7F64 - chains C and J of the 12 polymer chains in the assembly; structure by electron microscopy, 2.42 A resolution.

== Chain C ==
Molecule: Translation initiation factor eIF-2B subunit beta
Organism: Homo sapiens
UniProt: P49770 (EI2BB_HUMAN); numbering as in UniProt (aligned over 1-351)
Chain sequence (351 residues; numbered 1 to 351; the number before each row is that of its first residue):
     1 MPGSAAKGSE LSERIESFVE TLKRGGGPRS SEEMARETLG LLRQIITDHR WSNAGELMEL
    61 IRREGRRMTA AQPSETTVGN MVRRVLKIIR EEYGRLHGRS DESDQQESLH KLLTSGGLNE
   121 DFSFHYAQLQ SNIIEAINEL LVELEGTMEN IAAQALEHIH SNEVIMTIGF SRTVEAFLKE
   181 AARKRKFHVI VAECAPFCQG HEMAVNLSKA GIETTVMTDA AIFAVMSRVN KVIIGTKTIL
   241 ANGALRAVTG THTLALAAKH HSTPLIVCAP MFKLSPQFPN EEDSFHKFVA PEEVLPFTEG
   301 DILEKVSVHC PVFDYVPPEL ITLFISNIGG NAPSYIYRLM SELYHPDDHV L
Disordered / not traced: 1-7, 100-105, 116-120

== Chain J ==
Molecule: Translation initiation factor eIF-2B subunit epsilon
Organism: Homo sapiens
UniProt: Q13144 (EI2BE_HUMAN); numbering as in UniProt (aligned over 1-721)
Chain sequence (721 residues; numbered 1 to 721; the number before each row is that of its first residue):
     1 MAAPVVAPPG VVVSRANKRS GAGPGGSGGG GARGAEEEPP PPLQAVLVAD SFDRRFFPIS
    61 KDQPRVLLPL ANVALIDYTL EFLTATGVQE TFVFCCWKAA QIKEHLLKSK WCRPTSLNVV
   121 RIITSELYRS LGDVLRDVDA KALVRSDFLL VYGDVISNIN ITRALEEHRL RRKLEKNVSV
   181 MTMIFKESSP SHPTRCHEDN VVVAVDSTTN RVLHFQKTQG LRRFAFPLSL FQGSSDGVEV
   241 RYDLLDCHIS ICSPQVAQLF TDNFDYQTRD DFVRGLLVNE EILGNQIHMH VTAKEYGARV
   301 SNLHMYSAVC ADVIRRWVYP LTPEANFTDS TTQSCTHSRH NIYRGPEVSL GHGSILEENV
   361 LLGSGTVIGS NCFITNSVIG PGCHIGDNVV LDQTYLWQGV RVAAGAQIHQ SLLCDNAEVK
   421 ERVTLKPRSV LTSQVVVGPN ITLPEGSVIS LHPPDAEEDE DDGEFSDDSG ADQEKDKVKM
   481 KGYNPAEVGA AGKGYLWKAA GMNMEEEEEL QQNLWGLKIN MEEESESESE QSMDSEEPDS
   541 RGGSPQMDDI KVFQNEVLGT LQRGKEENIS CDNLVLEINS LKYAYNISLK EVMQVLSHVV
   601 LEFPLQQMDS PLDSSRYCAL LLPLLKAWSP VFRNYIKRAA DHLEALAAIE DFFLEHEALG
   661 ISMAKVLMAF YQLEILAEET ILSWFSQRDT TDKGQQLRKN QQLQRFIQWL KEAEEESSED
   721 D
Disordered / not traced: 1-39, 467-721
Swiss-Prot annotation at these positions:
  - modified residue: Ala2 (N-acetylalanine), Arg19 (Omega-N-methylarginine), Ser27 (Phosphoserine), Ser130 (Phosphoserine), Thr322 (Phosphothreonine), Ser450 (Phosphoserine), Ser466 (Phosphoserine), Ser469 (Phosphoserine), Ser532 (Phosphoserine), Ser540 (Phosphoserine), Ser544 (Phosphoserine), Ser717 (Phosphoserine)
  - cross-link (Glycyl lysine isopeptide (Lys-Gly)): Lys61 (interchain with G-Cter in ubiquitin), Lys103 (interchain with G-Cter in ubiquitin), Lys141 (interchain with G-Cter in ubiquitin), Lys217 (interchain with G-Cter in ubiquitin)

== How chain C and chain J interact ==
Contacting residue pairs - 41 pairs, chain C then chain J:
  Lys23(C) - Asn326(J)
  Lys23(C) - Asp329(J)  salt bridge
  Arg24(C) - Glu81(J)  salt bridge
  Arg24(C) - Ala85(J)
  Asp283(C) - His337(J)
  Asp283(C) - Ser338(J)
  Asp283(C) - Arg339(J)  hydrogen bond (side chain-backbone)
  Lys287(C) - Tyr319(J)
  Phe288(C) - Arg316(J)  hydrogen bond (backbone-side chain)
  Phe288(C) - Tyr319(J)
  Phe288(C) - His337(J)
  Val289(C) - Tyr319(J)  hydrophobic
  Ala290(C) - Arg316(J)
  Ala290(C) - Tyr319(J)
  Pro291(C) - Arg315(J)
  Pro291(C) - Arg316(J)
  Pro291(C) - Trp317(J)
  Glu292(C) - Lys186(J)  salt bridge
  Glu292(C) - Ala293(J)
  Glu292(C) - Lys294(J)
  Glu292(C) - Trp317(J)
  Leu295(C) - Trp317(J)
  Phe297(C) - Lys186(J)
  Phe297(C) - Glu187(J)
  Phe297(C) - Ser188(J)
  Phe297(C) - His192(J)
  Phe297(C) - Thr194(J)
  Phe297(C) - Tyr296(J)  hydrophobic
  Phe297(C) - Trp317(J)  hydrophobic
  Thr298(C) - Glu187(J)
  Thr298(C) - Ser189(J)
  Gly300(C) - Ser189(J)
  Gly300(C) - His192(J)
  Asp301(C) - Ser191(J)
  Leu303(C) - His192(J)
  Leu303(C) - Arg315(J)  hydrogen bond (backbone-side chain)
  Leu303(C) - Trp317(J)  hydrophobic
  Glu304(C) - Pro193(J)
  Glu304(C) - Arg315(J)  hydrogen bond (backbone-side chain)
  Val306(C) - Arg315(J)
  His309(C) - Asn341(J)
Interface residues without a listed pair, chain C (25 interface residues in all): Glu16, Gln72, Glu282, Glu293, Pro296, Ser307, Val308
Interface residues without a listed pair, chain J (32 interface residues in all): Thr84, Thr115, Leu245, Asp312, Pro320, Ala325, His340, Glu358, Gln393

== Overview ==
Chain C and chain J form an interface of 25 and 32 residues respectively, with 4 hydrogen bonds and 3 salt
bridges. Polar contacts include Lys23(C)-Asp329(J), Arg24(C)-Glu81(J) and Glu292(C)-Lys186(J).
Here chain C is Translation initiation factor eIF-2B subunit beta and chain J is Translation initiation factor
eIF-2B subunit epsilon, both from Homo sapiens. Entry 7F64 (eIF2B-SFSV NSs) was determined by electron
microscopy together with 7F66, 7F67 and 7VLK from the same study.
